6RIP - chains D and E of the 8 polymer chains in the assembly; structure by electron microscopy, 3.40 A resolution.

# Chain D
Protein: DNA-directed RNA polymerase subunit beta'
Organism: Escherichia coli (strain K12)
Notes: EC 2.7.7.6
UniProtKB: P0A8T7 (RPOC_ECOLI); residue numbers follow UniProt; this construct covers 1-1407
Sequence (1407 residues; row label = number of the first residue in the row):
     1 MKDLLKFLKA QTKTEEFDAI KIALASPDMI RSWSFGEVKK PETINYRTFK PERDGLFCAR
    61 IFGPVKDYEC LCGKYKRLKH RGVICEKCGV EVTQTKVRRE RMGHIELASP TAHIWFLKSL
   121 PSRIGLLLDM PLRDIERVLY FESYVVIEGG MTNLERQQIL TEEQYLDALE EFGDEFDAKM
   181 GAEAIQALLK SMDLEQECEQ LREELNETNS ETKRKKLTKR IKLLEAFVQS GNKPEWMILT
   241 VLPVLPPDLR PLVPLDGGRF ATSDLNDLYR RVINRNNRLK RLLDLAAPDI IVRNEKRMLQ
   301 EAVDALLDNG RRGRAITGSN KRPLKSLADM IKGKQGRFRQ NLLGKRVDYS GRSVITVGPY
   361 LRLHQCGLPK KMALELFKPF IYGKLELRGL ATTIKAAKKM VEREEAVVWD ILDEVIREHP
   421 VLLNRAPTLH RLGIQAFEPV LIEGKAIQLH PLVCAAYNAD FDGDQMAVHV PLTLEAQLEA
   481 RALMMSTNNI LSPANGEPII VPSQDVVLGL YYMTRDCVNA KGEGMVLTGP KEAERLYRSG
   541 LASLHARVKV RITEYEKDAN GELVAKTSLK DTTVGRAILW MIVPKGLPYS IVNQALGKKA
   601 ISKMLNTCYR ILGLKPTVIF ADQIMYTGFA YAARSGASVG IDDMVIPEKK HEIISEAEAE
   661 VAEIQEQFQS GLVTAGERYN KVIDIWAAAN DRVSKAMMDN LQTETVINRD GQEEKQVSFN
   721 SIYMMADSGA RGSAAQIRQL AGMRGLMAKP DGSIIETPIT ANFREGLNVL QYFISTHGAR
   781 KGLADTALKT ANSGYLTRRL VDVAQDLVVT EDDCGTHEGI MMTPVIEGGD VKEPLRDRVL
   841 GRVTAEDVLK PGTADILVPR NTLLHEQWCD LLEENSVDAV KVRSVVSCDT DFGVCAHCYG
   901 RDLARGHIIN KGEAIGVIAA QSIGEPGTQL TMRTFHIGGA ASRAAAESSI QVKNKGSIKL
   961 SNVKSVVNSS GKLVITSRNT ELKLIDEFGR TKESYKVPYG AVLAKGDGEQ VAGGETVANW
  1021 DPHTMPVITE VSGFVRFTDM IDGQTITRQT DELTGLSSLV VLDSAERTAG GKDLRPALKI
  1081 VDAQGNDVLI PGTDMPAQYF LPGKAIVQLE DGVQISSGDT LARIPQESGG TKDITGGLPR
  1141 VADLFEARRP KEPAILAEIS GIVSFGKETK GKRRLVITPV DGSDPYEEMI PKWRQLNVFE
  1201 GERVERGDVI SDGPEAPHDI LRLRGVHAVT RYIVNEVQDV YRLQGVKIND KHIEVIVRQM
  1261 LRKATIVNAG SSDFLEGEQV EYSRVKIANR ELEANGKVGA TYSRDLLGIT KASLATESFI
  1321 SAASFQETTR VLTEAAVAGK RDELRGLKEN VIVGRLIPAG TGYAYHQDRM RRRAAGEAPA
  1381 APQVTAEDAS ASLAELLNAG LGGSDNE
Unresolved in the structure: 1-15, 936-947, 1125-1134, 1374-1407
Curated features (UniProtKB/Swiss-Prot):
  - binding site (Zn(2+)): Cys70, Cys72, Cys85, Cys88, Cys814, Cys888, Cys895, Cys898
  - binding site (Mg(2+)): Asp460, Asp462, Asp464
  - modified residue: Lys983 (N6-acetyllysine)
  - mutagenesis: Gln504 (Q504P: Resistant to antibiotics salinamide A and B), Asn690 (N690D: Resistant to antibiotics salinamide A and B), Met697 (M697V: Resistant to antibiotics salinamide A and B), Ala735 (A735T: Resistant to antibiotics salinamide A and B), Arg738 (R738C/H/P/S: Resistant to antibiotics salinamide A and B), Ala748 (A748E: Resistant to antibiotics salinamide A and B), Pro758 (P758S/T: Resistant to antibiotics salinamide A and B), Phe763 (F763C: Resistant to antibiotics salinamide A and B), Ser775 (S775A: Resistant to antibiotics salinamide A and B), Ala779 (A779T/V: Resistant to antibiotics salinamide A and B), Arg780 (R780C: Resistant to antibiotics salinamide A and B), Gly782 (G782A/C: Resistant to antibiotics salinamide A and B), 1 further mutagenesis entry in UniProt
Metal / ion sites: Zn2+ site 1: Cys70, Cys72, Cys85, Cys88; Mg2+: Asp460, Asp462, Asp464 (shared with 2 residues of chain R); Zn2+ site 2: Cys814, Cys888, Cys895, Cys898
From the paper describing this entry:
  - Mg2+ coordination: Asp460, Asp462, Asp464
  - binding site for the 14-nt RNA strand: Gln929

# Chain E
Protein: DNA-directed RNA polymerase subunit omega
Organism: Escherichia coli (strain K12)
Notes: EC 2.7.7.6
UniProtKB: P0A800 (RPOZ_ECOLI); numbering as in UniProt (aligned over 1-91)
Sequence (91 residues; row label = number of the first residue in the row):
     1 MARVTVQDAV EKIGNRFDLV LVAARRARQM QVGGKDPLVP EENDKTTVIA LREIEEGLIN
    61 NQILDVRERQ EQQEQEAAEL QAVTAIAEGR R
Unresolved in the structure: 1, 75-91

# Interface between chain D and chain E
Contacting residue pairs - 33 pairs, chain D then chain E:
  His364(D) - Val4(E)
  Lys384(D) - Lys45(E)
  Val415(D) - Lys45(E)
  Arg417(D) - Glu42(E)  hydrogen bond (side chain-backbone)
  Arg417(D) - Asn43(E)  hydrogen bond (side chain-backbone)
  Arg417(D) - Asp44(E)  salt bridge
  Glu418(D) - Val48(E)
  Glu438(D) - Arg3(E)
  Leu474(D) - Ala27(E)  hydrophobic
  Leu474(D) - Arg28(E)
  Leu474(D) - Gln31(E)
  Leu474(D) - Thr47(E)
  Glu475(D) - Ala24(E)
  Glu475(D) - Arg28(E)  salt bridge
  Gln477(D) - Thr47(E)
  Leu478(D) - Ala23(E)  hydrophobic
  Leu478(D) - Ala24(E)
  Leu478(D) - Thr47(E)
  Leu478(D) - Leu51(E)  hydrophobic
  Glu479(D) - Val20(E)
  Arg481(D) - Arg3(E)
  Arg481(D) - Leu51(E)
  Ala482(D) - Arg16(E)  hydrogen bond (backbone-side chain)
  Leu483(D) - Arg16(E)
  Met485(D) - Val4(E)
  Thr487(D) - Val4(E)  hydrogen bond (side chain-backbone)
  Thr487(D) - Thr5(E)
  Lys615(D) - Thr5(E)
  Arg905(D) - Arg16(E)
  Asn910(D) - Asn15(E)
  Gly1360(D) - Phe17(E)
  Thr1361(D) - Leu21(E)
  Ala1364(D) - Leu21(E)  hydrophobic
Also at the interface, not in a pair above, chain D (26 interface residues in all): Thr473, Asn488, Leu614, Glu913
Also at the interface, not in a pair above, chain E (26 interface residues in all): Val6, Gln7, Asp8, Gly14, Leu19, Thr46

# Overview
The chain D/chain E interface involves 26 residues from each chain, with 4 hydrogen bonds and 2 salt bridges.
Polar pairs include Arg417(D)-Asp44(E), Glu475(D)-Arg28(E) and Arg417(D)-Glu42(E). The paper reports a binding
site for the 14-nt RNA strand at Gln929(D); Mg2+ coordination by Asp460(D), Asp462(D) and Asp464(D).
Chain D is DNA-directed RNA polymerase subunit beta' and chain E is DNA-directed RNA polymerase subunit omega,
both from Escherichia coli (strain K12); the structure, Cryo-EM structure of E. coli RNA polymerase
backtracked elongation complex in swiveled state, was determined by electron microscopy (same publication as
6RH3, 6RI7, 6RI9 and 6RIN).
